Entry 5KOH (X-ray diffraction, 1.83 A resolution); this record covers chains C and D of the 4 polymer chains in the assembly.

# Chain C
Molecule: Nitrogenase protein alpha chain
Source organism: Gluconacetobacter diazotrophicus (strain ATCC 49037 / DSM 5601 / PAl5)
Notes: EC 1.18.6.1
UniProtKB: A9H5W5 (A9H5W5_GLUDA); numbering as in UniProt (aligned over 1-499)
Chain sequence (499 residues; row label = number of the first residue in the row):
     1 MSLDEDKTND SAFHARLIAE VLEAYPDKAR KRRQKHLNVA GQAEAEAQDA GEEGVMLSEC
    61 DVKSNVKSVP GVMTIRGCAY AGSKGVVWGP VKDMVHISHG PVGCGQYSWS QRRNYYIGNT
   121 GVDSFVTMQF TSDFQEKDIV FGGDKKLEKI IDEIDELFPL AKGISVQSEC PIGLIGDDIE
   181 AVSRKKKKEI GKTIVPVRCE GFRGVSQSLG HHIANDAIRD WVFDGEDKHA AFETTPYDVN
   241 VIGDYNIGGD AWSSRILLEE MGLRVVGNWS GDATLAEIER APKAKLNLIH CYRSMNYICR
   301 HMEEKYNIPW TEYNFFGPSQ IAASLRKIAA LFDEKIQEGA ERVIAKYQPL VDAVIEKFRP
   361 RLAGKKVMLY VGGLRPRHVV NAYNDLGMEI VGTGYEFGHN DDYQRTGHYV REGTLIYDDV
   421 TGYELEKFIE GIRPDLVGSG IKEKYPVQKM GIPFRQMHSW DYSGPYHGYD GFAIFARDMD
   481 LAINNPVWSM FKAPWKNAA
Disordered / not traced: 1-5, 45-53, 497-499
Metal / ion sites: fe(8)-S(7) cluster Fe: C78, C104, C170 (shared with C69(D), C94(D), C152(D) of chain D); Fe ion near C291 (its only coordinating residue here)
Ligand contacts:
  - fe(8)-S(7) cluster (CLF): C78, Y80, P101, V102, G103, C104, Y107, E169, C170, G201
  - 3-hydroxy-3-carboxy-adipic acid (HCA): A81, Q111, R112, Q207, G440, I441, K442, Q456, H458
  - ICS (iron-sulfur-molybdenum cluster with interstitial carbon): V86, R112, H211, Y245, I247, C291, R293, S294, V371, G372, G373, L374, R375, P376, F397, M457, H458
From the paper describing this entry:
  - binding site for ICS: V86, R112, H211

# Chain D
Molecule: Nitrogenase FeMo beta subunit protein NifK
Source organism: Gluconacetobacter diazotrophicus (strain ATCC 49037 / DSM 5601 / PAl5)
Notes: EC 1.18.6.1
UniProtKB: A9H5W8 (A9H5W8_GLUDA); residues 1-511 here = UniProt positions 1-511
Chain sequence (511 residues; each row starts with the number of its first residue):
     1 MPQNVDKILD HAPLFREPEY QEMLAGKAKL ENMPPADKVV EIADWTKSWE YREKNFARES
    61 LSVNPAKACQ PLGAVFVASG FERTMSFVHG SQGCVAYYRS HLSRHFKEPS SAVSSSMTED
   121 AAVFGGLNNM VDGLANTYKL YDPKMIAVST TCMAEVIGDD LHAFIQTAKG KGSVPEEFDV
   181 PFAHTPAFVG SHVTGYDNML KGILEHFWKG RTPVPNRSVN IIPGFDGFAV GNNRELKRIL
   241 GMMGVQYTIL SDVSDQFDTP SDGEYRMYDG GTKIEAARDA VNADYTISLQ EYCTPKTLEY
   301 CQSFGQKTAS FHYPLGIGAT DDLLQKLSEI SGKPVPQELE MERGRLVDAL ADSQAYLHGK
   361 TYAIYGDPDF VYGMARFILE TGGEPKHCLA TNGSKAWEAQ MQELFDSSPF GVGCKAWGGK
   421 DLWHMRSLLA TEKVDLLIGN SYGKYLERDT DTPLIRLMFP IFDRHHHHRF PVWGYQGALR
   481 VLVTLLDKIF DKLDDDTIQA GVTDYSFDLT R
Disordered / not traced: 1
Metal / ion sites: fe(8)-S(7) cluster Fe: C69, C94, C152 (shared with C78(C), C104(C), C170(C) of chain C); Fe ion site 1: K107, E108 (shared with 2 residues of chain B); Fe ion site 2: D348, D352 (shared with 2 residues of chain B)
Ligand contacts: fe(8)-S(7) cluster (CLF): C69, P71, S91, G93, C94, Y97, Y98, T151, C152, A187

# Interface between chain C and chain D
Residue-residue contacts - 202 pairs, chain C then chain D:
  A24(C) with K139(D), hydrogen bond (backbone-side chain); L140(D)
  Y25(C) with L140(D), hydrophobic
  P26(C) with A135(D); N136(D); K139(D)
  K28(C) with D132(D), salt bridge
  A29(C) with N136(D)
  K67(C) with T118(D); D120(D), salt bridge
  S68(C) with Q92(D), hydrogen bond
  V69(C) with N136(D)
  P70(C) with S114(D); S115(D); N129(D); G133(D); N136(D), hydrogen bond (backbone-side chain)
  G71(C) with V113(D); S114(D), hydrogen bond (backbone-backbone); G133(D); T137(D), hydrogen bond (backbone-side chain); Y141(D)
  V72(C) with N136(D); Y141(D), hydrogen bond (backbone-side chain)
  M73(C) with M85(D), hydrophobic; R99(D); S111(D); A112(D); V113(D), hydrophobic; Y141(D)
  T74(C) with Q92(D); R99(D)
  R76(C) with Q92(D); A96(D)
  G77(C) with Q92(D); G93(D)
  C78(C) with G93(D)
  Y80(C) with Y97(D)
  A81(C) with Y97(D)
  K92(C) with E31(D), salt bridge
  D93(C) with M33(D)
  P101(C) with A187(D), hydrophobic
  V102(C) with P65(D), hydrophobic; K67(D); A68(D); C69(D)
  G103(C) with C69(D)
  C104(C) with Y97(D)
  Q106(C) with P65(D), hydrogen bond (side chain-backbone); K67(D), hydrogen bond (side chain-backbone); Y442(D), hydrogen bond (backbone-side chain)
  Y107(C) with A68(D); C69(D), hydrogen bond; L72(D); Y97(D), hydrophobic; Y98(D), hydrophobic; H101(D)
  S108(C) with Y97(D)
  W109(C) with N64(D); P65(D); Y442(D), hydrophobic; Y445(D)
  S110(C) with Y445(D), hydrogen bond
  Q111(C) with R104(D), hydrogen bond; F462(D)
  R113(C) with H11(D), hydrogen bond
  Y115(C) with H11(D), hydrogen bond
  N119(C) with V39(D)
  T120(C) with R448(D)
  G121(C) with W423(D)
  V122(C) with V39(D); I42(D), hydrophobic; A43(D)
  D123(C) with M33(D); V39(D)
  S124(C) with M33(D)
  T127(C) with Y445(D)
  M128(C) with V63(D), hydrophobic; N64(D); W423(D), hydrophobic
  Q129(C) with S62(D); V63(D); N64(D), hydrogen bond (backbone-backbone); P65(D)
  F130(C) with S62(D); V63(D), hydrophobic
  T131(C) with S62(D), hydrogen bond (backbone-backbone)
  D133(C) with S62(D); K67(D), salt bridge
  F134(C) with F188(D)
  Q135(C) with F188(D)
  E136(C) with F188(D), hydrogen bond (backbone-backbone)
  I139(C) with F188(D), hydrophobic
  K146(C) with S60(D)
  K149(C) with E59(D); S60(D)
  I150(C) with S60(D); L61(D)
  E153(C) with R58(D); E59(D), hydrogen bond (side chain-backbone); S60(D), hydrogen bond (side chain-backbone); L61(D), hydrogen bond (side chain-backbone)
  I154(C) with L61(D), hydrophobic
  E156(C) with W45(D); K54(D), salt bridge
  L157(C) with Y51(D), hydrogen bond (backbone-side chain); K54(D); N55(D); R58(D)
  F158(C) with W423(D), hydrophobic
  P159(C) with W45(D)
  L160(C) with P34(D), hydrophobic; K38(D); I42(D), hydrophobic
  K162(C) with N32(D), hydrogen bond (side chain-backbone)
  C170(C) with S91(D); C152(D), hydrophobic
  P171(C) with C152(D)
  L174(C) with A122(D), hydrophobic; M153(D), hydrophobic; V156(D), hydrophobic
  F202(C) with T118(D); E119(D), hydrogen bond (backbone-backbone); M153(D), hydrophobic
  V205(C) with Q92(D), hydrogen bond (backbone-side chain)
  H229(C) with N32(D)
  F232(C) with L30(D), hydrophobic
  G248(C) with H11(D); F15(D)
  G249(C) with F15(D)
  W252(C) with F15(D), hydrophobic; Y20(D); M23(D); L24(D)
  S253(C) with Y20(D)
  R255(C) with M23(D); K27(D)
  I256(C) with E19(D); Y20(D); M23(D), hydrogen bond (backbone-side chain)
  E259(C) with M23(D)
  R264(C) with L30(D)
  D272(C) with K27(D), salt bridge; E31(D)
  T274(C) with E31(D), hydrogen bond (side chain-backbone); M33(D)
  A276(C) with E31(D); N32(D)
  E277(C) with K27(D), salt bridge; E31(D)
  R280(C) with L30(D), hydrogen bond (side chain-backbone); N32(D)
  L350(C) with Q3(D); V5(D), hydrophobic
  A353(C) with V5(D), hydrophobic
  V354(C) with V5(D), hydrophobic
  K357(C) with V5(D), hydrogen bond (side chain-backbone)
  F358(C) with I8(D), hydrophobic
  G422(C) with Y141(D)
  Y423(C) with L140(D); Y141(D), hydrogen bond (backbone-side chain)
  E426(C) with Y265(D)
  I441(C) with S100(D); R104(D)
  K442(C) with A96(D); R99(D); S100(D)
  Y445(C) with S103(D); K107(D); E108(D); P109(D)
  P446(C) with P109(D), hydrophobic; Y265(D), hydrophobic
  K449(C) with E108(D), salt bridge; P109(D); T259(D), hydrogen bond (side chain-backbone); P260(D); S261(D); D262(D); G263(D), hydrogen bond (backbone-backbone); E264(D), hydrogen bond (backbone-backbone)
  M450(C) with G263(D)
  Y462(C) with H11(D), hydrogen bond (backbone-side chain)
  S463(C) with H11(D)
  G464(C) with D10(D); H11(D), hydrogen bond (backbone-backbone)
  P465(C) with H11(D); L14(D), hydrophobic; F15(D), hydrophobic
  D470(C) with Q3(D), hydrogen bond (backbone-side chain); Y20(D), hydrogen bond
  A473(C) with Q3(D); I8(D)
  I474(C) with Q3(D); I8(D), hydrophobic; L9(D); D10(D)
  R477(C) with I8(D); D10(D), salt bridge
  F491(C) with S261(D); D262(D); G263(D)
Other interface residues (no listed pair), chain C (113 interface residues in all): E23, I75, I117, G118, S132, I175, R203, G204, T421, Q448, G451
Other interface residues (no listed pair), chain D (95 interface residues in all): A66, F87, S116, V189, G190, M267, D449

# Overview
113 residues of chain C and 95 residues of chain D are in contact; the contacts include 36 hydrogen bonds and
9 salt bridges. Polar contacts include K28(C)-D132(D), K67(C)-D120(D) and K92(C)-E31(D). Fe(8)-S(7) cluster is
bound between chain C and chain D. The paper reports a binding site for ICS at V86(C), R112(C) and H211(C).
Here chain C is Nitrogenase protein alpha chain and chain D is Nitrogenase FeMo beta subunit protein NifK,
both from Gluconacetobacter diazotrophicus (strain ATCC 49037 / DSM 5601 / PAl5). Entry 5KOH (Nitrogenase
MoFeP from Gluconacetobacter diazotrophicus in dithionite reduced state) was determined by X-ray diffraction
(same publication as 5KOJ).
